8Z9C - chains E and N of the 14 polymer chains in the assembly; structure by electron microscopy, 3.01 A resolution.

== Chain E ==
Name: Protein structure
Chain sequence (200 residues; each row starts with the number of its first residue):
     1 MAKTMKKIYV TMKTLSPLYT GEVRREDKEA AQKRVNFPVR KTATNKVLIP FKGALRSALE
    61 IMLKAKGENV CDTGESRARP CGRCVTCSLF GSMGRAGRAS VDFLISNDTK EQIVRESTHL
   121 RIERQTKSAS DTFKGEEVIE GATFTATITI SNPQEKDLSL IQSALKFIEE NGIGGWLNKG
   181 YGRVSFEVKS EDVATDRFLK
Disordered / not traced: 1
Ion coordination: Zn2+: Cys71, Cys81, Cys84, Cys87

== Chain N ==
Molecule: 54-nt RNA strand
Sequence (54 nucleotides; row label = number of the first residue in the row; numbers below 1 keep their minus sign (C-16 is residue -16)):
   -16 CAGAAGAACA CCUAAACGCG AAGCGCACCU AAUUUCGAAU CCAGCAUGAG AAGC
Disordered / not traced: -11 to 1

== Interface between chain E and chain N ==
Residue-residue contacts (18; chain E residue first):
  Asn36(E) - A26(N)  phosphate contact
  Asn36(E) - G27(N)  hydrogen bond to the phosphate
  Phe37(E) - G27(N)  base contact
  Phe37(E) - C28(N)  base contact
  Arg77(E) - G33(N)  sugar contact
  Arg77(E) - A34(N)  sugar contact
  Arg79(E) - A35(N)  hydrogen bond to the phosphate
  Arg79(E) - G36(N)  salt bridge to the phosphate
  Met93(E) - A35(N)  hydrogen bond to the sugar
  Met93(E) - G36(N)  hydrogen bond to the sugar
  Thr118(E) - A26(N)  hydrogen bond to the base
  Arg121(E) - G27(N)  base contact
  Asp131(E) - G27(N)  hydrogen bond to the base
  Thr132(E) - C25(N)  hydrogen bond to the sugar
  Thr132(E) - A26(N)  base contact
  Phe133(E) - A26(N)  base contact
  Phe133(E) - G27(N)  base contact
  Lys134(E) - A26(N)  base contact
Interface residues without a listed pair, chain E (14 interface residues in all): Gln32, Arg34, Gly94

== In short ==
14 residues of chain E and 8 residues of chain N are in contact, with 7 hydrogen bonds and 1 salt bridge.
Polar contacts include Thr118(E)-A26(N), Asp131(E)-G27(N) and Met93(E)-A35(N). The Zn2+ site is built by
Cys71(E), Cys81(E), Cys84(E) and Cys87(E).
Chain E is Protein structure and chain N is a 54-nt RNA strand; the structure, Cryo-EM structure of NTR-bound
type VII CRISPR-Cas complex at substrate-engaged state I, was determined by electron microscopy, deposited
together with 8YHD, 8YHE, 8Z4J, 8Z4L, 8Z99 and 8Z9E.
